PDB entry 5GAL | X-ray diffraction, 2.00 A resolution | chains A and B

Chain A (and B):
Molecule: Galectin-7
Source organism: Homo sapiens
Notes: chain B of this document is another copy of the same molecule, construct and numbering; everything in this record applies to it too
Reference sequence: P47929 (LEG7_HUMAN); residue numbers follow UniProt; this construct covers 1-135
Amino-acid sequence (135 residues; row label = number of the first residue in the row):
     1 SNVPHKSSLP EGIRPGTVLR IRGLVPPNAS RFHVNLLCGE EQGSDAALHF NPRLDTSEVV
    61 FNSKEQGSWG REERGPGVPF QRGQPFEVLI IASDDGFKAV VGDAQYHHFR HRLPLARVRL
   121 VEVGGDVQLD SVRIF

Interface between chain A and chain B:
Pairs across the interface (33):
  R14(A) with D94(B), salt bridge; D95(B), salt bridge
  P15(A) with P15(B), hydrophobic; S93(B); D94(B)
  G16(A) with G16(B); I91(B); A92(B); K98(B), hydrogen bond (backbone-side chain)
  V18(A) with V18(B), hydrophobic; I91(B), hydrophobic
  R20(A) with D103(B), salt bridge
  R22(A) with D103(B), salt bridge
  I91(A) with G16(B); V18(B), hydrophobic
  A92(A) with G16(B)
  S93(A) with P15(B)
  D94(A) with P15(B)
  D95(A) with R14(B), salt bridge
  K98(A) with G16(B), hydrogen bond (side chain-backbone); F135(B), hydrogen bond (side chain-backbone)
  V100(A) with F135(B), hydrophobic
  D103(A) with R20(B), salt bridge; R22(B), salt bridge; R133(B), salt bridge; F135(B)
  Q105(A) with F135(B)
  R133(A) with D103(B), salt bridge
  F135(A) with I91(B), hydrophobic; K98(B), hydrogen bond (backbone-side chain); V100(B), hydrophobic; D103(B); A104(B)
Other interface residues (no listed pair), chain A (19 interface residues in all): T17, A104
Other interface residues (no listed pair), chain B (21 interface residues in all): T17, E87, L89, Q105

In short:
Chain A and chain B form an interface of 19 and 21 residues respectively; the contacts include 4 hydrogen
bonds and 9 salt bridges. Polar contacts include R14(A)-D94(B), R14(A)-D95(B) and R20(A)-D103(B).
Chain A and chain B are both Galectin-7 (Homo sapiens); the structure, Crystal structure of human galectin-7
in complex with N-acetyllactosamine, was determined by X-ray diffraction, deposited together with 1BKZ, 2GAL,
3GAL and 4GAL.
